6QID - chain A; structure by X-ray diffraction, 2.20 A resolution.

Chain A:
Protein: Prp43
From: Chaetomium thermophilum (strain DSM 1495 / CBS 144.50 / IMI 039719)
UniProtKB: G0RY84 (G0RY84_CHATD); residues 61-764 here = UniProt positions 61-764
Sequence (705 residues; each row starts with the number of its first residue):
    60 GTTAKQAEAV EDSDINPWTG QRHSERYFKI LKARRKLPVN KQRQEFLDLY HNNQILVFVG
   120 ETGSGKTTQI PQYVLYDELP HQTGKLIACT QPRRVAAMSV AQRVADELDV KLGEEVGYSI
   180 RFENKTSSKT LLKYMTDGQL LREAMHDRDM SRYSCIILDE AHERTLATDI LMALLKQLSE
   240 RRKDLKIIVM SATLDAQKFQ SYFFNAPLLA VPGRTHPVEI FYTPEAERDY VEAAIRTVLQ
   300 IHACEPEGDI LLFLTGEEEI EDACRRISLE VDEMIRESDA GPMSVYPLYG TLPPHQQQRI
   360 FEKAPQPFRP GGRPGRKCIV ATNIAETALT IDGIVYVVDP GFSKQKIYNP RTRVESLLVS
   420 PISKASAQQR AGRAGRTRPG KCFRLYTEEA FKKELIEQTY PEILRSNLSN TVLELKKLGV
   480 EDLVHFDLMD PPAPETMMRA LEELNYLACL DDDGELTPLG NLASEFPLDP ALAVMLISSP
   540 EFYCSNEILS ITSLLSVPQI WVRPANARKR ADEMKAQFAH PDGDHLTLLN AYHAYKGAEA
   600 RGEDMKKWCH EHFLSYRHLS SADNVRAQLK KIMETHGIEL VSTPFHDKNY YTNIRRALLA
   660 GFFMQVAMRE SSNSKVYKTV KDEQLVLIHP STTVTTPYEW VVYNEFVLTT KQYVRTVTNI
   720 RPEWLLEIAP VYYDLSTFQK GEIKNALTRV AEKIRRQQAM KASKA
Not modelled in the structure: 763-764
Construct notes: expression tag (60); engineered mutation A387 (Ser in G0RY84)
Bound ions: Mg2+: T126 (together with ADP)
Ligand contacts:
  - ADP (adenosine-5'-diphosphate): L96, E120, T121, G122, S123, G124, K125, T126, T127, R162, A387, T389, D391, R435, T436
  - beryllium trifluoride (BEF): E120, T121, G122, K125, T126, E219, A251, A387, Q428, R432, R435

Overview:
Ligands of chain A: ADP and beryllium trifluoride.
Chain A is Prp43 (Chaetomium thermophilum (strain DSM 1495 / CBS 144.50 / IMI 039719)); the structure, Crystal
structure of DEAH-box ATPase Prp43-S387A, was determined by X-ray diffraction, deposited together with 6I3O,
6I3P and 6QIE.
